PDB entry 8HRB | electron microscopy, 3.78 A resolution | chains B and C of the 20 polymer chains in the assembly

== Chain B (and C) ==
Protein: Archaeal ATPase
Source organism: Escherichia coli
Notes: chain C of this document is another copy of the same molecule, construct and numbering; everything in this record applies to it too
UniProt: A0A8H9B1T2 (A0A8H9B1T2_ECOLX); numbering as in UniProt (aligned over 1-947)
Chain sequence (947 residues; row label = number of the first residue in the row):
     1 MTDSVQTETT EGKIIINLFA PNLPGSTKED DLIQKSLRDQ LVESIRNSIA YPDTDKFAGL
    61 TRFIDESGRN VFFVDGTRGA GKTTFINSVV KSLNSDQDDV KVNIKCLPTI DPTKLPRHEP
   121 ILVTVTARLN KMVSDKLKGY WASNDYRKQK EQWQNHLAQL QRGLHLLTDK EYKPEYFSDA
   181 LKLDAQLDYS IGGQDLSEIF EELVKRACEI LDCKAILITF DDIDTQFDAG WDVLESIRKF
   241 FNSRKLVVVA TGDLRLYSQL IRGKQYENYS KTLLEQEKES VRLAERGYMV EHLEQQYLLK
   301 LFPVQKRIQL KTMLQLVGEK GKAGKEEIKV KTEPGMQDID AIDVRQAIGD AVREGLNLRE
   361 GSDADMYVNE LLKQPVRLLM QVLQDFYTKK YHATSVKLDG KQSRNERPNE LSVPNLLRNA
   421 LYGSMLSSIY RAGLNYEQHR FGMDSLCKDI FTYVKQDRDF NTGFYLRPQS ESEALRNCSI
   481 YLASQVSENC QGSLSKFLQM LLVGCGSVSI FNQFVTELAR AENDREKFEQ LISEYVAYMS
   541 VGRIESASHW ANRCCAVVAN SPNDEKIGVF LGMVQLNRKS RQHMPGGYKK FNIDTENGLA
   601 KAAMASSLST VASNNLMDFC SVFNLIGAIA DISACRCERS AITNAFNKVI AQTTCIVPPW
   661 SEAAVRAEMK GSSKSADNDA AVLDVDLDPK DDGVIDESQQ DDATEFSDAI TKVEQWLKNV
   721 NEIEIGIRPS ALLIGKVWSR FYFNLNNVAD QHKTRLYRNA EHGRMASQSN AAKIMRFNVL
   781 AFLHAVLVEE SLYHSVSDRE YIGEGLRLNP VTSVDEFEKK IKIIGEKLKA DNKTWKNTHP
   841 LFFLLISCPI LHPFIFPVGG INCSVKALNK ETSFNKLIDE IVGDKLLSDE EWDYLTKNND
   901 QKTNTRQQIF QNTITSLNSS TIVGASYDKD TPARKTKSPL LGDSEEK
Not modelled in the structure: 1-12, 52-68, 96-101, 396-410, 519-523, 664-699, 899-906, 935-947 (chain C: 1-12, 51-67, 395-412, 675-701, 898-906, 935-947)
Differences from the reference sequence: conflict Arg636 (Leu in A0A8H9B1T2), Leu940 (Ser in A0A8H9B1T2)
Small-molecule neighbours: ATP (adenosine-5'-triphosphate): Ile16, Asn22, Leu23, Pro24, Thr27, Asp31, Leu32, Ile33, Arg78, Gly79, Ala80, Gly81, Lys82, Thr83, Thr84, Asp221, Asp222, Asp224, Val376, Arg377, Met380

== How chain B and chain C interact ==
Pairs across the interface (89):
  Leu23(B) with Gly68(C); Arg69(C)
  Arg78(B) with His292(C); Gln296(C)
  Thr113(B) with Arg238(C)
  Lys114(B) with Arg238(C); Asn242(C)
  His118(B) with Lys170(C); Glu171(C); Tyr172(C)
  Val123(B) with Tyr172(C); Phe177(C), hydrophobic
  Thr126(B) with Phe177(C)
  Arg128(B) with Ile191(C)
  Asn130(B) with Leu181(C), hydrogen bond (side chain-backbone)
  Lys131(B) with Tyr189(C); Ser190(C); Ile191(C)
  Ser134(B) with Leu183(C)
  Lys138(B) with Ala185(C)
  Gln161(B) with Pro174(C); Phe177(C)
  Leu164(B) with Phe177(C), hydrophobic
  Thr168(B) with Tyr172(C)
  Asp224(B) with Leu293(C)
  Thr225(B) with Gln265(C); Asn268(C), hydrogen bond (backbone-side chain); Tyr297(C)
  Gln226(B) with Asn268(C)
  Phe227(B) with Asn268(C)
  Arg255(B) with Met289(C), hydrogen bond
  Leu256(B) with Met289(C), hydrophobic
  Gln259(B) with Tyr269(C)
  Arg262(B) with Glu277(C), salt bridge
  Gly263(B) with Ser270(C); Leu273(C)
  Tyr266(B) with Thr272(C); Gln276(C); Glu277(C)
  Glu267(B) with Ser270(C), hydrogen bond
  Leu274(B) with Gln276(C)
  Glu275(B) with Glu275(C)
  Pro375(B) with Gln296(C)
  Arg377(B) with Gln296(C), hydrogen bond; Lys300(C)
  Leu378(B) with Gln295(C)
  Gln381(B) with Leu299(C); Pro303(C); Val304(C), hydrogen bond (side chain-backbone)
  Gln384(B) with Gln305(C)
  Asp385(B) with Val304(C); Gln305(C)
  Ala420(B) with Val304(C)
  Gly423(B) with Val304(C)
  Ser424(B) with Val304(C)
  Ser428(B) with Gln295(C)
  Tyr430(B) with Arg255(C); Ser258(C)
  Arg431(B) with Arg262(C); Glu291(C), salt bridge
  Gln438(B) with Gln309(C)
  His439(B) with Arg78(C); Gln315(C), hydrogen bond (backbone-side chain)
  Arg440(B) with Arg476(C)
  Arg543(B) with Asp457(C), salt bridge; Gln469(C), hydrogen bond; Ser470(C), hydrogen bond
  Arg578(B) with Asp750(C), salt bridge; Gln751(C)
  Lys601(B) with Leu806(C)
  Leu616(B) with Asn747(C); Asp750(C)
  Thr643(B) with Glu804(C)
  Asn647(B) with Gly805(C); Arg807(C), hydrogen bond
  Lys648(B) with Tyr793(C), hydrogen bond
  Ile650(B) with Leu806(C), hydrophobic; Leu808(C), hydrophobic
  Ala651(B) with Arg740(C); Phe743(C); Asn809(C)
  Gln652(B) with Phe743(C)
  Thr654(B) with Phe743(C)
  Asp702(B) with Glu804(C); Lys819(C), salt bridge
  Ala703(B) with Glu804(C)
  Phe706(B) with Glu804(C); Gly805(C); Leu806(C)
Interface residues without a listed pair, chain B (82 interface residues in all): Pro21, Thr77, Gly79, Pro116, Glu119, Pro120, Ala127, Leu283, Arg286, Leu426, Ser427, Tyr436, Glu534, Arg553, Ala605, Thr610, Asn614, Asn615, Glu638, Arg639, Ser640, Thr653, Ile656, Asp701, Ile710
Interface residues without a listed pair, chain C (79 interface residues in all): Leu166, Gly193, Lys239, Leu254, Glu285, Arg286, Glu294, Ser362, Lys373, Asn461, Glu471, Gln513, Glu522, Asp564, Lys736, Ser739, Asn746, Glu789, Glu800, Ile823

== Summary ==
82 residues of chain B and 79 residues of chain C are in contact; the contacts include 11 hydrogen bonds and 5
salt bridges. Among the polar pairs are Arg262(B)-Glu277(C), Arg431(B)-Glu291(C) and Arg543(B)-Asp457(C).
Bound to chain B: ATP.
Both chains are Archaeal ATPase (Escherichia coli). Entry 8HRB (Structure of tetradecameric RdrA ring in
RNA-loading state) was determined by electron microscopy (same publication as 8HR7, 8HR8, 8HR9, 8HRA and
8HRC).
